PDB entry 7YFH | electron microscopy, 3.00 A resolution | chains B and D of the 4 polymer chains in the assembly

# Chain B (and D)
Name: Glutamate receptor ionotropic, NMDA 2C
From: Rattus norvegicus
Notes: chain D of this document is another copy of the same molecule, construct and numbering; everything in this record applies to it too
UniProtKB: Q00961 (NMDE3_RAT); numbering as in UniProt (aligned over 1-800)
Amino-acid sequence (800 residues; numbered 1 to 800; the number before each row is that of its first residue):
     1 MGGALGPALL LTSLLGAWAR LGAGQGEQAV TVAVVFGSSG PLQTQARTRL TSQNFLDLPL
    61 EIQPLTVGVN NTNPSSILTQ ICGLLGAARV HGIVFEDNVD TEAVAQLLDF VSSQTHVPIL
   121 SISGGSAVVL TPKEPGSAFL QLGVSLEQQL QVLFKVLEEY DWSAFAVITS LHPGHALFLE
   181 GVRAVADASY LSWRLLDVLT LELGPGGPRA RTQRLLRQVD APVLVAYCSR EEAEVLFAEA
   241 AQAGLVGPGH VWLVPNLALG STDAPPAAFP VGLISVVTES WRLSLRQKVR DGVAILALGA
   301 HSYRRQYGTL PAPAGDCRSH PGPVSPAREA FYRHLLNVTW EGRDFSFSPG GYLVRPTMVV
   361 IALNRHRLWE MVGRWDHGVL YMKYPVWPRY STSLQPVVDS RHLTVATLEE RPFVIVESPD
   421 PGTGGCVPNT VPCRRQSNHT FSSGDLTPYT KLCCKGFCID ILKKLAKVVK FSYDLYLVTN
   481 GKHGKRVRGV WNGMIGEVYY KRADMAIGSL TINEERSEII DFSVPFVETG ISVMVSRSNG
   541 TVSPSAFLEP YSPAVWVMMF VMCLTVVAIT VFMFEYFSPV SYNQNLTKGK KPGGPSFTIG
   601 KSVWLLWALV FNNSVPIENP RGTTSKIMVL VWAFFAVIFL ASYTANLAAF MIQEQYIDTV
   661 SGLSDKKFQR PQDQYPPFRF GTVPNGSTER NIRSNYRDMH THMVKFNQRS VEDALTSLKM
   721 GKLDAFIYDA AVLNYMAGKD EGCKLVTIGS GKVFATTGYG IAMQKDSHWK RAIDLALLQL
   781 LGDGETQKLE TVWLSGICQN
Unresolved in the structure: 1-28, 539-657, 800 (chain D: 1-28, 538-657)
Disulfide bonds: Cys82-Cys317, Cys426-Cys453, Cys433-Cys454
Glycans and other covalent adducts: N-acetylglucosamine (NAG) linked to Asn70, Asn337, Asn438, Asn685
Ligand contacts:
  - glutamic acid (GLU): His483, Ser509, Leu510, Thr511, Arg516, Gly686, Ser687, Thr688, Tyr728, Asp729, Tyr759
  - glycine (IWB; methyl 4-[(2R)-3-ethanoyl-1-[2-(2-methyl-1H-indol-3-yl)ethyl]-4-oxidanyl-5-oxidanylidene-2H-pyrrol-2-yl]benzoate): Asp161, Trp162, Ser163, Ala164, Arg194, Leu196, Asp220, Ala221, Pro222, Val223, Arg389, Lys463, Ala466, Lys467, Lys470, Phe471, Ser472, Tyr473
Reported in the primary citation:
  - binding site for glycine: Arg194, Asp220, Pro222, Ala466 to Tyr473

# Chain B / chain D interface
Contacting residue pairs (7; chain B residue first):
  Pro208(B) - Gln218(D)
  Ala210(B) - Gln218(D)
  Arg211(B) - Gln218(D)
  Arg211(B) - Asp220(D)  salt bridge
  Arg214(B) - Asp197(D)  salt bridge
  Arg214(B) - Gln218(D)  hydrogen bond (side chain-backbone)
  Arg214(B) - Asp220(D)  salt bridge
Other interface residues (no listed pair), chain D (4 interface residues in all): Leu196

# Overview
Chain B and chain D each contribute 4 residues to their interface, with 1 hydrogen bond and 3 salt bridges.
Among the polar pairs are Arg211(B)-Asp220(D), Arg214(B)-Asp197(D) and Arg214(B)-Asp220(D). Bound to chain B:
glutamic acid and glycine. From the paper: a binding site for glycine at Arg194(B), Asp220(B) and Pro222(B)
among others.
Chain B and chain D are both Glutamate receptor ionotropic, NMDA 2C (Rattus norvegicus); the structure,
Structure of the Rat GluN1-GluN2C NMDA receptor in complex with glycine, glutamate and (R)-PYD-106, was
determined by electron microscopy together with 7YFF, 7YFG, 7YFI, 7YFL, 7YFM, 7YFO, 7YFR and 8HDK from the
same study.
